3ML9 - chain A; structure by X-ray diffraction, 2.55 A resolution.

[Chain A]
Molecule: Phosphatidylinositol-4,5-bisphosphate 3-kinase catalytic subunit gamma isoform
Source organism: Homo sapiens
Notes: EC 2.7.1.153
UniProt: P48736 (PK3CG_HUMAN); residue numbers follow UniProt; this construct covers 144-1102
Chain sequence (966 residues; each row starts with the number of its first residue):
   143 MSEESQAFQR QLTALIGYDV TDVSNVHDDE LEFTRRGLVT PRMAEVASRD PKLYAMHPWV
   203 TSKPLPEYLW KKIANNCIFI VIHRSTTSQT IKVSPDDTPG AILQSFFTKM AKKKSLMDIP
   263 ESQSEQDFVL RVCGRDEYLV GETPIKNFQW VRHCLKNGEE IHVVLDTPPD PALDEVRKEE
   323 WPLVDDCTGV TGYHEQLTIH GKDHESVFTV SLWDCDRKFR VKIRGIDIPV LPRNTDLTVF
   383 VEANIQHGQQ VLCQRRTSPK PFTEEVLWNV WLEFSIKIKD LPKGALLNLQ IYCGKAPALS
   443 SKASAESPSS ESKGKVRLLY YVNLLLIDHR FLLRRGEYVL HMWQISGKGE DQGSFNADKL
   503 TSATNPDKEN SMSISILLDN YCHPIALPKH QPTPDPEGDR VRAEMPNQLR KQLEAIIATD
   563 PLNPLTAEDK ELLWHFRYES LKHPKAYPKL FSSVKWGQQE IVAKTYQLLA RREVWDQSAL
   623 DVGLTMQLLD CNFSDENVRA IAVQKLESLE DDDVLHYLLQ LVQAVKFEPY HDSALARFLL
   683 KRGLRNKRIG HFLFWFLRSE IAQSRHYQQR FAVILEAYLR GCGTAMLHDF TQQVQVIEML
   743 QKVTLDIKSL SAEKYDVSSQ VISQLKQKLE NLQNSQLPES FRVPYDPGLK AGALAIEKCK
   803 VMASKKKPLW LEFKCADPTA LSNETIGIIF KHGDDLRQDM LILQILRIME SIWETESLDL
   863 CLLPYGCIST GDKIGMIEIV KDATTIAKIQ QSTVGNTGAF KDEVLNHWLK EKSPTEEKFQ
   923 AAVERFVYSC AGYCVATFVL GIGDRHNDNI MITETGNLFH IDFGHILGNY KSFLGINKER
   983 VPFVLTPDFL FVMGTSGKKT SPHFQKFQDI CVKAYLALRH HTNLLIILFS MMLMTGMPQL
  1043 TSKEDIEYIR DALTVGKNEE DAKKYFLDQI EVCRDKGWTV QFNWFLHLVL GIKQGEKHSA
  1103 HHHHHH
Not modelled in the structure: 143, 252-268, 322-350, 374-378, 436-457, 490-495, 532-543, 754-757, 973-980, 1094-1108
Sequence notes: expression tag (143, 1103-1108); conflict Arg459 (Gln in P48736)
Ligand contacts: ML9 (2-amino-8-[trans-4-(2-hydroxyethoxy)cyclohexyl]-6-(6-methoxypyridin-3-yl)-4-methylpyrido[2,3-d]pyrimidin-7(8H)-one): Met804, Trp812, Ile831, Lys833, Asp836, Leu838, Asp841, Tyr867, Ile879, Glu880, Ile881, Val882, Ala885, Thr887, Lys890, Met953, Phe961, Ile963, Asp964
Swiss-Prot annotation at these positions:
  - region: Val803 to Lys809 (G-loop), Gly943 to Asn951 (Catalytic loop), His962 to Thr988 (Activation loop)
  - binding site (ATP): Gly829 to Leu838, Leu864 to Thr872, Phe961 to Leu969
  - modified residue: Thr1024 (Phosphothreonine), Ser1101 (Phosphoserine)
  - natural variant: Arg1021 (R1021P: In IMD97), Asn1085 (N1085S: In IMD97)
  - mutagenesis: Lys833 (K833R: Loss of kinase activity. Loss of autophosphorylation. Reduced inflammatory reactions but no alterations in cardiac contractility), Arg947 (R947P: Abolishes protein and lipid kinase activity. Does not abolish interaction with GRK2), Ser1101 (S1101A/Q: Loss of autophosphorylation. No effect on phosphatidylinositol-4,5-bisphosphate 3-kinase activity)

[Summary]
Bound to chain A: compound ML9. From UniProt: 28 ATP-binding residues and 3 mutagenesis sites.
Chain A is Phosphatidylinositol-4,5-bisphosphate 3-kinase catalytic subunit gamma isoform (Homo sapiens); the
structure, Discovery of the Highly Potent PI3K/mTOR Dual Inhibitor PF-04691502 through Structure Based Drug
Design, was determined by X-ray diffraction, deposited together with 4HVB and 3ML8.
